PDB entry 2VYR | X-ray diffraction, 2.00 A resolution | chains A and J of the 12 polymer chains in the assembly

Chain A:
Molecule: MDM4 protein
Organism: Homo sapiens
UniProtKB: O15151 (MDM4_HUMAN); residues 16-116 here = UniProt positions 16-116
Amino-acid sequence (101 residues; row label = number of the first residue in the row):
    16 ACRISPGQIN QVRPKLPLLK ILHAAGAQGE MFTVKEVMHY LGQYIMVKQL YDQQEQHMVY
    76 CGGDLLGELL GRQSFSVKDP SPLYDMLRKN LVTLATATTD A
Not modelled in the structure: 16-24, 111-116

Chain J:
Molecule: Human single domain antibody
Organism: Homo sapiens
Notes: antibody fragment or engineered binder
Amino-acid sequence (153 residues; numbered 1 to 153; the number before each row is that of its first residue):
     1 EVQLLESGGG LVQPGGSLRL SCAASGFTFE EYAMLWVRQA PGKGLEWVSG INARGYTTYY
    61 ADSVKGRFTI SRDNSKNTLY LQMNSLRTED TAVYYCAKPW YPFMASKGSE FDYWGQGTLV
   121 TVSSAAALEI KRASQPELAP EDPEDVEHHH HHH
Not modelled in the structure: 125-153
Disulfides: C22-C96

Interface between chain A and chain J:
Contacting residue pairs - 10 pairs, chain A then chain J:
  N25(A) with Y59(J), hydrogen bond
  Y99(A) with R54(J), hydrogen bond; Y56(J)
  L102(A) with Y56(J)
  R103(A) with G55(J); Y56(J); S71(J)
  T108(A) with T57(J); T58(J), hydrogen bond (side chain-backbone); Y59(J)
Interface residues without a listed pair, chain A (7 interface residues in all): V49, L106

Overview:
The chain A/chain J interface involves 7 residues from each chain; the contacts include 3 hydrogen bonds.
Among the polar pairs are N25(A)-Y59(J), Y99(A)-R54(J) and T108(A)-T58(J).
Here chain A is MDM4 protein and chain J is Human single domain antibody, both from Homo sapiens. Entry 2VYR
(Structure of human MDM4 N-terminal domain bound to a single domain antibody) was determined by X-ray
diffraction.
